Entry 1A8A (X-ray diffraction, 1.90 A resolution); this record covers chain A.

# Chain A
Name: Annexin V
Source organism: Rattus norvegicus
Reference sequence: P14668 (ANXA5_RAT); residues 2-319 here correspond to UniProt positions 1-318 (UniProt number = residue number - 1)
Sequence (319 residues; row label = number of the first residue in the row):
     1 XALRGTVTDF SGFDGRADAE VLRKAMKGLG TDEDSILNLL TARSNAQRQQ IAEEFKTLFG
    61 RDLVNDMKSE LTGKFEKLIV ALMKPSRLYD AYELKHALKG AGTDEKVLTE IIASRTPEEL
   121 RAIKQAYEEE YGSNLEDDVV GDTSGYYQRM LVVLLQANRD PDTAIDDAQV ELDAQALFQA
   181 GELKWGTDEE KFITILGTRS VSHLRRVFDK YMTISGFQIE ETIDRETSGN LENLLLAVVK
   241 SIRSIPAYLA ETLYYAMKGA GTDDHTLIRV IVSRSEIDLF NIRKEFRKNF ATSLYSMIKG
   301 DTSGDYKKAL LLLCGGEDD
Not modelled in the structure: 1
Modified / non-standard residues: ACE (acetyl group) at position 1
Metal / ion sites: Ca2+ site 1: M26, G28, G30, E70; Ca2+ site 2: T31, E33; Ca2+ site 3: K68, L71, E76; Ca2+ site 4: L98, G100, A101, G102, D142; Ca2+ site 5: T103, E105; Ca2+ site 6: V140, G141, T143; Ca2+ site 7: G181, K184, G186, E226 (together with L-alpha-glycerophosphorylserine); Ca2+ site 8: T187, E189 (together with L-alpha-glycerophosphorylserine); Ca2+ site 9: D224, T227, E232; Ca2+ site 10: M257, G259, A260, G261, D301
Residues lining bound ligands: L-alpha-glycerophosphorylserine (GSE): K184, W185, G186, T187, E189, R225, E226
Curated features (UniProtKB/Swiss-Prot):
  - motif: L313, G316, D319 ([IL]-x-C-x-x-[DE] motif)

# In short
Ligands of chain A: L-alpha-glycerophosphorylserine. The Ca2+ site 1 is built by M26, G28, G30 and E70. T31
and E33 form the Ca2+ site 2.
Chain A is Annexin V (Rattus norvegicus); the structure, Rat annexin V complexed with glycerophosphoserine,
was determined by X-ray diffraction together with 1A8B from the same study.
